5D2C - chain A; structure by X-ray diffraction, 2.06 A resolution.

Chain A:
Name: Chemotaxis protein CheY
Organism: Escherichia coli O157:H7
UniProt: P0AE68 (CHEY_ECO57); residues 2-129 here = UniProt positions 2-129
Amino-acid sequence (128 residues; row label = number of the first residue in the row):
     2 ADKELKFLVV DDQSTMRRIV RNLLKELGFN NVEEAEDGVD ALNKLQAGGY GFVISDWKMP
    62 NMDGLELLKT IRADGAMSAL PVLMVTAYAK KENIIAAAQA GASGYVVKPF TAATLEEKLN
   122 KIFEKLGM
Construct notes: engineered mutation Gln14 (Phe in P0AE68), Lys59 (Asn in P0AE68), Tyr89 (Glu in P0AE68)
Ion coordination: Mn2+: Asp13, Asp57, Lys59 (together with beryllium trifluoride, imidazole); beryllium trifluoride ion near Asp57 (its only coordinating residue here)
Swiss-Prot annotation at these positions:
  - binding site (Mg(2+)): Asp12, Asp13, Asp57
  - modified residue: Asp57 (4-aspartylphosphate), Lys92 (N6-acetyllysine), Lys109 (N6-acetyllysine)

In short:
Asp13, Asp57 and Lys59 coordinate Mn2+. UniProt lists 3 Mg2+-binding residues.
Chain A is Chemotaxis protein CheY (Escherichia coli O157:H7); the structure, Reaction of phosphorylated CheY
with imidazole 1 of 3, was determined by X-ray diffraction, deposited together with 5DGC and 5DKF.
